6KNH - chains A and B; structure by X-ray diffraction, 1.76 A resolution.

[Chain A (and B)]
Molecule: Probable diaminopimelate decarboxylase protein
Source organism: Staphylococcus aureus subsp. aureus Mu50
Notes: chain B of this document is another copy of the same molecule, construct and numbering; everything in this record applies to it too
Reference sequence: A0A0H3JPF2 (A0A0H3JPF2_STAAM); numbering as in UniProt (aligned over 1-400)
Amino-acid sequence (406 residues; numbered 1 to 406; the number before each row is that of its first residue):
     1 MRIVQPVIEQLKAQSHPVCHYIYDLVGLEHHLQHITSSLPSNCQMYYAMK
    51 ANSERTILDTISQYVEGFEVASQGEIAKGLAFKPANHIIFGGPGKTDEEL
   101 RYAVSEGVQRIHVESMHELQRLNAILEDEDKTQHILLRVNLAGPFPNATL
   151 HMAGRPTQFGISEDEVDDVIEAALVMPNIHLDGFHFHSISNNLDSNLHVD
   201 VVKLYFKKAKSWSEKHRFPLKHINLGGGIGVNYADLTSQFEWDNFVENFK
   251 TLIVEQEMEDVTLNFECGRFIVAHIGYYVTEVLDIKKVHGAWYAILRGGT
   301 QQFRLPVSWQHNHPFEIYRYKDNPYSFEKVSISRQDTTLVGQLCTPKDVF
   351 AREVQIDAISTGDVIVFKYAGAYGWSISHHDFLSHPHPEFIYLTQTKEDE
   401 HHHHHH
Disordered / not traced: 143-154, 396-406 (chain B: 143-154, 395-406)
Differences from the reference sequence: expression tag (401-406)

[Chain A / chain B interface]
Pairs across the interface (141):
  Lys-50(A) / Cys-344(B)  hydrogen bond (side chain-backbone)
  Lys-50(A) / Phe-382(B)
  Lys-50(A) / Leu-383(B)
  Ser-53(A) / Ser-384(B)
  Ala-71(A) / Cys-344(B)  hydrophobic
  Ala-71(A) / Leu-383(B)  hydrophobic
  Ala-71(A) / His-385(B)
  Ser-72(A) / Leu-383(B)  hydrogen bond (side chain-backbone)
  Ser-72(A) / Ser-384(B)  hydrogen bond (side chain-backbone)
  Ser-72(A) / His-385(B)
  Gln-73(A) / Pro-386(B)
  Gly-74(A) / Ser-384(B)  hydrogen bond (backbone-backbone)
  Glu-75(A) / Leu-383(B)
  Glu-75(A) / Ser-384(B)
  Lys-78(A) / Ser-384(B)  hydrogen bond
  Gly-92(A) / Cys-344(B)
  Pro-93(A) / Ile-295(B)
  Pro-93(A) / Gln-342(B)
  Pro-93(A) / Leu-343(B)
  Gly-94(A) / Leu-283(B)
  Gly-94(A) / Ile-295(B)
  Gly-94(A) / Gln-342(B)  hydrogen bond (backbone-side chain)
  Thr-96(A) / Arg-297(B)
  Thr-96(A) / Gln-342(B)
  Asp-97(A) / Tyr-325(B)  hydrogen bond
  Glu-98(A) / Pro-17(B)
  Glu-98(A) / Arg-297(B)  salt bridge
  Glu-99(A) / Gln-342(B)
  Glu-114(A) / Lys-286(B)  salt bridge
  Ser-115(A) / Asp-284(B)  hydrogen bond
  His-117(A) / Leu-283(B)
  His-117(A) / Asp-284(B)
  His-117(A) / Phe-327(B)
  His-117(A) / Glu-328(B)
  His-117(A) / Val-330(B)
  His-117(A) / Thr-361(B)
  Gln-120(A) / Phe-327(B)
  Arg-121(A) / Tyr-325(B)
  Arg-121(A) / Phe-327(B)
  Asn-140(A) / Val-288(B)
  Asn-140(A) / His-289(B)  hydrogen bond
  Leu-141(A) / His-289(B)  hydrogen bond (backbone-side chain)
  Ala-142(A) / His-289(B)
  Arg-155(A) / His-289(B)
  Pro-156(A) / Val-288(B)
  Pro-156(A) / Ala-291(B)  hydrophobic
  Pro-156(A) / Tyr-293(B)  hydrogen bond (backbone-side chain)
  Thr-157(A) / Val-288(B)
  Thr-157(A) / Tyr-293(B)
  Gln-158(A) / Lys-286(B)  hydrogen bond (backbone-side chain)
  Gln-158(A) / Tyr-293(B)
  Gln-158(A) / Val-340(B)
  Gln-158(A) / Thr-345(B)  hydrogen bond (side chain-backbone)
  Gln-158(A) / Pro-346(B)
  Phe-159(A) / Lys-286(B)
  Phe-159(A) / Leu-343(B)
  Phe-159(A) / Cys-344(B)
  Phe-159(A) / Thr-345(B)
  Phe-159(A) / Pro-346(B)
  Gly-160(A) / Lys-286(B)  hydrogen bond (backbone-side chain)
  Ser-162(A) / Lys-287(B)
  Ser-162(A) / Val-288(B)
  Ser-162(A) / His-289(B)  hydrogen bond (side chain-backbone)
  Leu-283(A) / Gly-94(B)
  Leu-283(A) / Thr-96(B)
  Leu-283(A) / His-117(B)
  Asp-284(A) / Ser-115(B)  hydrogen bond
  Asp-284(A) / His-117(B)
  Lys-286(A) / Glu-114(B)  salt bridge
  Lys-286(A) / Gln-158(B)  hydrogen bond (side chain-backbone)
  Lys-286(A) / Phe-159(B)
  Lys-286(A) / Gly-160(B)  hydrogen bond (side chain-backbone)
  Lys-287(A) / Ser-162(B)
  Val-288(A) / Asn-140(B)
  Val-288(A) / Pro-156(B)
  Val-288(A) / Thr-157(B)
  Val-288(A) / Ser-162(B)
  His-289(A) / Asn-140(B)  hydrogen bond
  His-289(A) / Leu-141(B)  hydrogen bond (side chain-backbone)
  His-289(A) / Ala-142(B)
  His-289(A) / Arg-155(B)
  His-289(A) / Ser-162(B)  hydrogen bond (backbone-side chain)
  Ala-291(A) / Pro-156(B)  hydrophobic
  Tyr-293(A) / Pro-156(B)  hydrogen bond (side chain-backbone)
  Tyr-293(A) / Thr-157(B)
  Tyr-293(A) / Gln-158(B)
  Ile-295(A) / Pro-93(B)
  Ile-295(A) / Gly-94(B)
  Arg-297(A) / Thr-96(B)
  Arg-297(A) / Glu-98(B)  salt bridge
  Arg-304(A) / His-379(B)  hydrogen bond
  Ser-308(A) / Lys-347(B)  hydrogen bond
  Trp-309(A) / Lys-347(B)
  Tyr-325(A) / Asp-97(B)  hydrogen bond
  Tyr-325(A) / Arg-121(B)
  Phe-327(A) / His-117(B)
  Phe-327(A) / Gln-120(B)
  Phe-327(A) / Arg-121(B)
  Phe-327(A) / Ala-124(B)  hydrophobic
  Glu-328(A) / His-117(B)
  Val-330(A) / His-117(B)
  Val-340(A) / Gln-158(B)
  Gln-342(A) / Pro-93(B)
  Gln-342(A) / Gly-94(B)  hydrogen bond (side chain-backbone)
  Gln-342(A) / Thr-96(B)
  Gln-342(A) / Glu-99(B)  hydrogen bond
  Leu-343(A) / Pro-93(B)
  Leu-343(A) / Phe-159(B)
  Cys-344(A) / Lys-50(B)
  Cys-344(A) / Ala-71(B)  hydrophobic
  Cys-344(A) / Phe-159(B)
  Thr-345(A) / Gln-158(B)  hydrogen bond (backbone-side chain)
  Thr-345(A) / Phe-159(B)
  Pro-346(A) / Gln-158(B)
  Pro-346(A) / Phe-159(B)
  Lys-347(A) / Ser-308(B)  hydrogen bond
  Lys-347(A) / Trp-309(B)
  Thr-361(A) / His-117(B)
  Ser-376(A) / Phe-382(B)
  Ile-377(A) / His-379(B)
  Ile-377(A) / Phe-382(B)  hydrophobic
  Ser-378(A) / His-379(B)
  His-379(A) / Arg-304(B)  hydrogen bond
  His-379(A) / Ile-377(B)
  His-379(A) / Ser-378(B)
  His-379(A) / His-379(B)
  Phe-382(A) / Lys-50(B)
  Phe-382(A) / Ser-376(B)
  Phe-382(A) / Ile-377(B)  hydrophobic
  Leu-383(A) / Lys-50(B)
  Leu-383(A) / Ala-71(B)  hydrophobic
  Leu-383(A) / Ser-72(B)  hydrogen bond (backbone-side chain)
  Leu-383(A) / Glu-75(B)
  Ser-384(A) / Ser-72(B)  hydrogen bond (backbone-side chain)
  Ser-384(A) / Gly-74(B)  hydrogen bond (backbone-backbone)
  Ser-384(A) / Glu-75(B)
  Ser-384(A) / Lys-78(B)  hydrogen bond
  His-385(A) / Ala-71(B)
  His-385(A) / Ser-72(B)
  His-385(A) / Glu-99(B)  salt bridge
  Pro-386(A) / Gln-73(B)
Also at the interface, not in a pair above, chain A (73 interface residues in all): Pro-17, Glu-118, Ala-124, Glu-163, Glu-165, Lys-329, Gly-341, Asp-348, Tyr-373
Also at the interface, not in a pair above, chain B (72 interface residues in all): Ser-53, Gly-92, Glu-163, Glu-165, Lys-329, Gly-341, Asp-348, Tyr-373

[Overview]
The interface between chain A and chain B involves 73 residues on one side and 72 on the other; the contacts
include 34 hydrogen bonds and 5 salt bridges. Polar pairs include Glu-98(A)/Arg-297(B), Glu-114(A)/Lys-286(B)
and His-385(A)/Glu-99(B).
Chain A and chain B are both Probable diaminopimelate decarboxylase protein (Staphylococcus aureus subsp.
aureus Mu50); the structure, Crystal structure of SbnH in complex with citrate, a PLP-dependent decarboxylase
in Staphyloferrin B biothesynthesis, was determined by X-ray diffraction.
